7O73 - chains A and M of the 30 polymer chains in the assembly; structure by electron microscopy, 3.40 A resolution.

== Chain A ==
Protein: DNA-directed RNA polymerase II subunit RPB1
From: Saccharomyces cerevisiae (strain ATCC 204508 / S288c)
Notes: EC 2.7.7.6
UniProt: P04050 (RPB1_YEAST); residues 1-1733 here = UniProt positions 1-1733
Sequence (1733 residues; row label = number of the first residue in the row):
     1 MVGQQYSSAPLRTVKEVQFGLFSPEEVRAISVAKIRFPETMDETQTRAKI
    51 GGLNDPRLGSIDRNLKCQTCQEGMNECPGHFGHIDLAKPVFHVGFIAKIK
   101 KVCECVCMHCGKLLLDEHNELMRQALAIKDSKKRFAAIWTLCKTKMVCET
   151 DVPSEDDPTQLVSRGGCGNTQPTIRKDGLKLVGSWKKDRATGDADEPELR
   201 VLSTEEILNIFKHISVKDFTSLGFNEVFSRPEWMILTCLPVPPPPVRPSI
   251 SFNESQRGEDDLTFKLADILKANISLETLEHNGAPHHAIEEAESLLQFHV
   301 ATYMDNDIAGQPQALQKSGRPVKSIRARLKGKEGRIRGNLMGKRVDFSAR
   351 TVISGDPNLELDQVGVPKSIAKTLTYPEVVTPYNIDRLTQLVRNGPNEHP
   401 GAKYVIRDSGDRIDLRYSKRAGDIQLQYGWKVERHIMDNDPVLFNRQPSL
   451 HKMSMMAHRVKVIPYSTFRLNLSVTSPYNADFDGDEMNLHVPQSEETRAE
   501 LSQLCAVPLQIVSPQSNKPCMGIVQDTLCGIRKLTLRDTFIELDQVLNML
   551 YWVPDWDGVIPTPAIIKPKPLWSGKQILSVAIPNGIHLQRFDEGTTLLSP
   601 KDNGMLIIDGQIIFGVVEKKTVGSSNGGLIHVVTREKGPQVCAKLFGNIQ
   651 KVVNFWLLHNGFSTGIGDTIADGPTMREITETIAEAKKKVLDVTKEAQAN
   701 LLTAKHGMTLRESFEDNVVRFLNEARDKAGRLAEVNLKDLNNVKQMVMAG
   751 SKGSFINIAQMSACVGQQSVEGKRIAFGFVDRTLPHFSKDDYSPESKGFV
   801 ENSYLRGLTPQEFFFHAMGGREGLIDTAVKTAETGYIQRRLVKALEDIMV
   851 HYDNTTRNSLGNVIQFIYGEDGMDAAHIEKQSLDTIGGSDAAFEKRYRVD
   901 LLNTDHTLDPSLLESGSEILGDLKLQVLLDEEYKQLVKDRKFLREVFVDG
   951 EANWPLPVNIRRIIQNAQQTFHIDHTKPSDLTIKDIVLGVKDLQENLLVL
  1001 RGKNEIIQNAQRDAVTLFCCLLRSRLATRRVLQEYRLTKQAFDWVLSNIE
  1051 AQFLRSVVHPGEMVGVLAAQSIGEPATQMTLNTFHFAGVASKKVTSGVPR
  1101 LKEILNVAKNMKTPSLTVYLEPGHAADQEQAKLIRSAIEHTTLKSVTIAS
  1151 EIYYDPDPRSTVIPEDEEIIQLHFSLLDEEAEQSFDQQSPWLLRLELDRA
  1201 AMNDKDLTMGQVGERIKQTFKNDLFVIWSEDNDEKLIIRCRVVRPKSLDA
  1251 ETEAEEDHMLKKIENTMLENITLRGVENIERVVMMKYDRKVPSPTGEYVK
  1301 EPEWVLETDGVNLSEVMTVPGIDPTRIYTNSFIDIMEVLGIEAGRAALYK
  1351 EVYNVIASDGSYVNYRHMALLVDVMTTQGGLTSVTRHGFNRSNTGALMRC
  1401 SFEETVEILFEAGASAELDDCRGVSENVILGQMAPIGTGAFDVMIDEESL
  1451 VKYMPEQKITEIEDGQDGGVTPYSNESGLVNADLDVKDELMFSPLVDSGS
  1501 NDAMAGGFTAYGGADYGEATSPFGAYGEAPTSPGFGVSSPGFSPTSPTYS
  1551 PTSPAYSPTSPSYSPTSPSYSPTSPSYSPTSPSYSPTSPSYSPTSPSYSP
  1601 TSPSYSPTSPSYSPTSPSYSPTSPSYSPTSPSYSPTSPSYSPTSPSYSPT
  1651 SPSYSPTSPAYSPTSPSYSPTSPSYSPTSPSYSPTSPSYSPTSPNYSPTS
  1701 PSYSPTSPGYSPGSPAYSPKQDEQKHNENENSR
Unresolved in the structure: 1, 189-194, 1080-1092, 1178-1183, 1455-1733
Bound ions: Zn2+ site 1: C67, C70, C77, H80; Zn2+ site 2: C107, C110, C148, C167; Mg2+: D481, D483, D485

== Chain M ==
Protein: Transcription initiation factor IIB
From: Saccharomyces cerevisiae (strain ATCC 204508 / S288c)
UniProt: P29055 (TF2B_YEAST); residue numbers follow UniProt; this construct covers 1-345
Sequence (352 residues; numbered 1 to 352; the number before each row is that of its first residue):
     1 MMTRESIDKRAGRRGPNLNIVLTCPECKVYPPKIVERFSEGDVVCALCGL
    51 VLSDKLVDTRSEWRTFSNDDHNGDDPSRVGEASNPLLDGNNLSTRIGKGE
   101 TTDMRFTKELNKAQGKNVMDKKDNEVQAAFAKITMLCDAAELPKIVKDCA
   151 KEAYKLCHDEKTLKGKSMESIMAASILIGCRRAEVARTFKEIQSLIHVKT
   201 KEFGKTLNIMKNILRGKSEDGFLKIDTDNMSGAQNLTYIPRFCSHLGLPM
   251 QVTTSAEYTAKKCKEIKEIAGKSPITIAVVSIYLNILLFQIPITAAKVGQ
   301 TLQVTEGTIKSGYKILYEHRDKLVDPQLIANGVVSLDNLPGVEKKKHHHH
   351 HH
Unresolved in the structure: 1-13, 59-77, 222-223, 343-352
Differences from the reference sequence: expression tag (346-352)
Bound ions: Zn2+: C24, C27, C45, C48

== Interface between chain A and chain M ==
Contacting residue pairs - 106 pairs, chain A then chain M:
  V2(A) - V51(M)
  V2(A) - L52(M)
  V2(A) - S53(M)
  V2(A) - D54(M)  hydrogen bond (backbone-side chain)
  G3(A) - D54(M)  hydrogen bond (backbone-side chain)
  E39(A) - N90(M)
  T40(A) - L92(M)
  M41(A) - N90(M)  hydrogen bond (backbone-side chain)
  R63(A) - I20(M)
  R63(A) - E36(M)  salt bridge
  R63(A) - V43(M)
  R63(A) - L56(M)
  N64(A) - L18(M)
  N64(A) - N19(M)
  N64(A) - I20(M)  hydrogen bond (backbone-backbone)
  L65(A) - L18(M)
  L65(A) - I20(M)
  K66(A) - L18(M)
  K66(A) - I20(M)
  M74(A) - V57(M)  hydrophobic
  N75(A) - D54(M)
  D177(A) - F106(M)
  G178(A) - F106(M)
  I250(A) - G80(M)
  F252(A) - R78(M)
  Q256(A) - S83(M)
  Q256(A) - N84(M)
  R257(A) - S83(M)  hydrogen bond (backbone-backbone)
  G258(A) - E81(M)
  G258(A) - A82(M)
  E259(A) - G80(M)
  E259(A) - E81(M)  hydrogen bond (backbone-backbone)
  D260(A) - V79(M)
  D261(A) - V79(M)  hydrogen bond (backbone-backbone)
  D261(A) - G80(M)
  T263(A) - L92(M)
  F264(A) - L92(M)  hydrophobic
  F264(A) - S93(M)
  F264(A) - T94(M)
  A267(A) - L92(M)  hydrophobic
  D268(A) - L92(M)
  D268(A) - S93(M)
  D268(A) - T94(M)  hydrogen bond
  K271(A) - N91(M)
  K271(A) - L92(M)  hydrogen bond (side chain-backbone)
  K271(A) - S93(M)
  K271(A) - D120(M)  salt bridge
  I274(A) - M119(M)  hydrophobic
  S275(A) - N117(M)
  E291(A) - K112(M)
  E291(A) - A113(M)
  L295(A) - Q114(M)
  F298(A) - I96(M)  hydrophobic
  F298(A) - L110(M)  hydrophobic
  D307(A) - E100(M)
  A309(A) - T101(M)
  G310(A) - T101(M)  hydrogen bond (backbone-backbone)
  G310(A) - T102(M)
  G310(A) - D103(M)
  G310(A) - F106(M)
  Q311(A) - T101(M)
  Q311(A) - T102(M)  hydrogen bond (backbone-side chain)
  Q311(A) - F106(M)
  P312(A) - I96(M)  hydrophobic
  P312(A) - G97(M)
  P312(A) - T102(M)
  P312(A) - F106(M)
  P312(A) - T107(M)
  P312(A) - L110(M)  hydrophobic
  Q313(A) - I96(M)
  Q313(A) - G97(M)  hydrogen bond (backbone-backbone)
  Q313(A) - G99(M)
  Q313(A) - E100(M)  hydrogen bond
  A314(A) - R95(M)
  L315(A) - T94(M)
  L315(A) - R95(M)  hydrogen bond (backbone-backbone)
  L315(A) - G97(M)
  Q316(A) - E81(M)
  Q316(A) - R95(M)  hydrogen bond (backbone-side chain)
  K317(A) - R95(M)
  K317(A) - Q127(M)
  S318(A) - E81(M)
  G319(A) - R95(M)
  R320(A) - R78(M)  hydrogen bond (side chain-backbone)
  R320(A) - V79(M)
  R320(A) - G80(M)
  V322(A) - T94(M)
  Y404(A) - E40(M)
  Y404(A) - D42(M)
  R407(A) - E26(M)  salt bridge
  D411(A) - L50(M)
  R412(A) - D42(M)  salt bridge
  R412(A) - L50(M)
  R412(A) - V51(M)  hydrogen bond (backbone-backbone)
  R412(A) - D54(M)
  I413(A) - G49(M)
  I413(A) - L50(M)  hydrophobic
  D414(A) - G49(M)  hydrogen bond (backbone-backbone)
  R416(A) - R37(M)
  R416(A) - E40(M)  salt bridge
  Y417(A) - R37(M)  hydrogen bond
  Y417(A) - A46(M)
  Y417(A) - L47(M)
  Y417(A) - C48(M)
  Y417(A) - G49(M)
  S418(A) - C48(M)
Also at the interface, not in a pair above, chain A (65 interface residues in all): P38, D42, Q45, Q68, G73, T278, S294, H299, I308, K323, R420
Also at the interface, not in a pair above, chain M (59 interface residues in all): P16, V35, V44, C45, K55, P85, K98, K116, V118

== In short ==
65 residues of chain A and 59 residues of chain M are in contact, with 19 hydrogen bonds and 5 salt bridges.
Among the polar pairs are R63(A)-E36(M), K271(A)-D120(M) and R407(A)-E26(M). C67(A), C70(A), C77(A) and H80(A)
coordinate Zn2+ site 1.
Chain A is DNA-directed RNA polymerase II subunit RPB1 and chain M is Transcription initiation factor IIB,
both from Saccharomyces cerevisiae (strain ATCC 204508 / S288c); the structure, Yeast RNA polymerase II
transcription pre-initiation complex with closed distorted promoter DNA, was determined by electron microscopy
(same publication as 7O4I, 7O4J, 7O4K, 7O4L, 7O72 and 7O75).
